Entry 8TRH (electron microscopy, 3.70 A resolution); this record covers chains 0 and Q of the 26 polymer chains in the assembly.

Chain 0:
Molecule: Mediator of RNA polymerase II transcription subunit 27
Organism: Homo sapiens
UniProtKB: Q6P2C8 (MED27_HUMAN); residue numbers follow UniProt; this construct covers 1-311
Amino-acid sequence (311 residues; row label = number of the first residue in the row):
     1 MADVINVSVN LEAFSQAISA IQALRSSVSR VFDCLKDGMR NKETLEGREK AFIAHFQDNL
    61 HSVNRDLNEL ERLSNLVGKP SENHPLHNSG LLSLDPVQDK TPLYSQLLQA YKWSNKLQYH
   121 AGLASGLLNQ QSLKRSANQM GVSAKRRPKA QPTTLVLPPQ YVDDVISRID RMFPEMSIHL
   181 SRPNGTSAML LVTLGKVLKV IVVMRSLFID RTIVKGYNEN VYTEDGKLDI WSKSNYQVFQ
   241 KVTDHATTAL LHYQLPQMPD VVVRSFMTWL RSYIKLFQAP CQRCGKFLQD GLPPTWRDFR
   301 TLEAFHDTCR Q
Unresolved in the structure: 1-6, 80-102, 141-154, 311
Swiss-Prot annotation at these positions:
  - modified residue: Ser-132 (Phosphoserine), Lys-134 (N6-methyllysine)
  - natural variant: Val-63 (V63G: In NEDSCAC; uncertain significance), Ser-232 (S232F: In NEDSCAC; uncertain significance), Val-242 (V242A: In NEDSCAC; uncertain significance), Pro-259 (P259L: In NEDSCAC; uncertain significance), Pro-280 (P280L: In NEDSCAC; uncertain significance), Gly-291 (G291S: In NEDSCAC; uncertain significance), Pro-293 (P293L: In NEDSCAC; uncertain significance)

Chain Q:
Molecule: Mediator of RNA polymerase II transcription subunit 17
Organism: Homo sapiens
UniProtKB: Q9NVC6 (MED17_HUMAN); numbering as in UniProt (aligned over 1-651)
Amino-acid sequence (651 residues; row label = number of the first residue in the row):
     1 MSGVRAVRIS IESACEKQVH EVGLDGTETY LPPLSMSQNL ARLAQRIDFS QGSGSEEEEA
    61 AGTEGDAQEW PGAGSSADQD DEEGVVKFQP SLWPWDSVRN NLRSALTEMC VLYDVLSIVR
   121 DKKFMTLDPV SQDALPPKQN PQTLQLISKK KSLAGAAQIL LKGAERLTKS VTENQENKLQ
   181 RDFNSELLRL RQHWKLRKVG DKILGDLSYR SAGSLFPHHG TFEVIKNTDL DLDKKIPEDY
   241 CPLDVQIPSD LEGSAYIKVS IQKQAPDIGD LGTVNLFKRP LPKSKPGSPH WQTKLEAAQN
   301 VLLCKEIFAQ LSREAVQIKS QVPHIVVKNQ IISQPFPSLQ LSISLCHSSN DKKSQKFATE
   361 KQCPEDHLYV LEHNLHLLIR EFHKQTLSSI MMPHPASAPF GHKRMRLSGP QAFDKNEINS
   421 LQSSEGLLEK IIKQAKHIFL RSRAAATIDS LASRIEDPQI QAHWSNINDV YESSVKVLIT
   481 SQGYEQICKS IQLQLNIGVE QIRVVHRDGR VITLSYQEQE LQDFLLSQMS QHQVHAVQQL
   541 AKVMGWQVLS FSNHVGLGPI ESIGNASAIT VASPSGDYAI SVRNGPESGS KIMVQFPRNQ
   601 CKDLPKSDVL QDNKWSHLRG PFKEVQWNKM EGRNFVYKME LLMSALSPCL L
Unresolved in the structure: 1-5, 48-91, 173-181, 228-241, 277-286, 353-365
Swiss-Prot annotation at these positions:
  - natural variant: Leu-371 (L371P: In MCPHSBA)

Interface between chain 0 and chain Q:
Contacting residue pairs (30; chain 0 residue first):
  Lys-134(0) with Ile-487(Q)
  Arg-135(0) with Tyr-484(Q); Gln-486(Q), hydrogen bond (backbone-backbone); Ile-487(Q); Val-543(Q); Glu-640(Q), salt bridge
  Ser-136(0) with Gln-486(Q)
  Ala-137(0) with Gln-486(Q), hydrogen bond (backbone-side chain)
  Ser-187(0) with Ile-467(Q)
  Arg-205(0) with Asn-466(Q)
  Asp-210(0) with Ser-465(Q); Lys-476(Q), salt bridge
  Asn-220(0) with Arg-404(Q)
  Glu-224(0) with His-402(Q), salt bridge
  Trp-231(0) with Ile-467(Q); Asn-468(Q); Asp-469(Q); Glu-472(Q)
  Asp-244(0) with Arg-503(Q), salt bridge; Val-511(Q)
  Thr-247(0) with Gln-494(Q)
  Thr-248(0) with Val-505(Q); His-506(Q); Gly-509(Q)
  Leu-251(0) with Lys-476(Q); Gln-492(Q); Gln-494(Q); Arg-507(Q)
  His-252(0) with Arg-507(Q)
  Pro-256(0) with Gln-486(Q)
Also at the interface, not in a pair above, chain 0 (20 interface residues in all): Ser-132, Leu-133, Trp-296, Arg-310
Also at the interface, not in a pair above, chain Q (25 interface residues in all): Ile-390, Gly-483, Glu-485

Summary:
20 residues of chain 0 face 25 of chain Q across their interface, with 2 hydrogen bonds and 4 salt bridges.
Polar contacts include Arg-135(0)/Glu-640(Q), Asp-210(0)/Lys-476(Q) and Glu-224(0)/His-402(Q).
Here chain 0 is Mediator of RNA polymerase II transcription subunit 27 and chain Q is Mediator of RNA
polymerase II transcription subunit 17, both from Homo sapiens. Entry 8TRH (The IDRc bound human core Mediator
complex) was determined by electron microscopy, deposited together with 8TQ2, 8TQC and 8TQW.
